PDB entry 1D5Z | X-ray diffraction, 2.00 A resolution | chains A and D of the 4 polymer chains in the assembly

Chain A:
Name: Protein (HLA class II histocompatibility antigen)
Source organism: Homo sapiens
Notes: fragment: dr alpha chain, extracellular domain
UniProt: P01903 (HA2R_HUMAN); residues 1-181 here correspond to UniProt positions 26-206 (UniProt number = residue number + 25)
Chain sequence (181 residues; numbered 1 to 181; the number before each row is that of its first residue):
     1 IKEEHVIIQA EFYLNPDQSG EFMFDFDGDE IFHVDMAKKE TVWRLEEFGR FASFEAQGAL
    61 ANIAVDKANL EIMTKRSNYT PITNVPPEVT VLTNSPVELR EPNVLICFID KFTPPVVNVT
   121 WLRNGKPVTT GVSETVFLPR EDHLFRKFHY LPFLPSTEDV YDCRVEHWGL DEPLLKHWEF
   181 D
Disordered / not traced: 1-2, 181
Disulfides: C107-C163
UniProt features mapped onto this chain:
  - region: E179 to D181 (Connecting peptide)
  - site: Q9 (Self- and pathogen-derived peptide antigen), G49 (Self-peptide antigen), F51 (Self- and pathogen-derived peptide antigen), A52 (Self-peptide antigen), S53 (Self- and pathogen-derived peptide antigen), E55 (Pathogen-derived peptide antigen), N62 (Self- and pathogen-derived peptide antigen), N69 (Pathogen-derived peptide antigen), R76 (Self- and pathogen-derived peptide antigen)
  - glycosylation (N-linked (GlcNAc...) asparagine): N78, N118

Chain D:
Name: Protein (peptidomimetic inhibitor)
Chain sequence (8 residues; numbered 803 to 810; the number before each row is that of its first residue):
   803 XARAXSLX
Modified positions: ACE (acetyl group) at position 803, ODA (9-amino-6,10-dioxo-octahydro-pyridazino[1,2-a][1,2]diazepine-1-carboxylic acid) at position 807, NH2 (amino group) at position 810; A804 (2-amino-3-cyclohexyl-propionic acid; ALC)

Interface between chain A and chain D:
Contacting residue pairs - 18 pairs, chain A then chain D:
  Q9(A) with A806(D); ODA_807(D), hydrogen bond (side chain-backbone)
  E11(A) with S808(D), hydrogen bond
  F24(A) with R805(D)
  I31(A) with A804(D)
  F32(A) with A804(D)
  W43(A) with A804(D)
  S53(A) with ACE_803(D); A804(D), hydrogen bond (backbone-backbone)
  F54(A) with A804(D); A806(D), hydrophobic
  N62(A) with ODA_807(D); S808(D), hydrogen bond
  V65(A) with S808(D); L809(D); NH2_810(D)
  D66(A) with S808(D), hydrogen bond
  N69(A) with L809(D), hydrogen bond (side chain-backbone)
Interface residues without a listed pair, chain A (14 interface residues in all): F22, A52

Summary:
14 residues of chain A face 8 of chain D across their interface; the contacts include 6 hydrogen bonds. Polar
contacts include Q9(A)-ODA_807(D), E11(A)-S808(D) and N62(A)-S808(D).
Here chain A is Protein (HLA class II histocompatibility antigen) (Homo sapiens) and chain D is Protein
(peptidomimetic inhibitor). Entry 1D5Z (X-ray crystal structure of HLA-DR4 complexed with peptidomimetic and
seb) was determined by X-ray diffraction together with 1D5M, 1D5X and 1D6E from the same study.
